PDB entry 5D0Z | X-ray diffraction, 2.90 A resolution | chains O and P of the 28 polymer chains in the assembly

== Chain O ==
Name: Proteasome subunit alpha type-2
Organism: Saccharomyces cerevisiae (strain ATCC 204508 / S288c)
Notes: EC 3.4.25.1
Reference sequence: P23639 (PSA2_YEAST); residue numbers follow UniProt; this construct covers 1-250
Chain sequence (250 residues; row label = number of the first residue in the row):
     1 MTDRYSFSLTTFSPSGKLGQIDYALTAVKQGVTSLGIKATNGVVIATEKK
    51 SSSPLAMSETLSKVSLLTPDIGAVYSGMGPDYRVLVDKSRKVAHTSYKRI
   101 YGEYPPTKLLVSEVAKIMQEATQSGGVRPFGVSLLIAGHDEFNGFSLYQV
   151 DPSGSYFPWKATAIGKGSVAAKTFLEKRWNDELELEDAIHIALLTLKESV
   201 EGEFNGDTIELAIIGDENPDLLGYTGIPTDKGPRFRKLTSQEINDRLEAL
Curated features (UniProtKB/Swiss-Prot):
  - cross-link: Lys108 (Glycyl lysine isopeptide (Lys-Gly) (interchain with G-Cter in ubiquitin))

== Chain P ==
Name: Proteasome subunit alpha type-3
Organism: Saccharomyces cerevisiae (strain ATCC 204508 / S288c)
Notes: EC 3.4.25.1
Reference sequence: P23638 (PSA3_YEAST); residues 0-257 here correspond to UniProt positions 1-258 (UniProt number = residue number + 1)
Chain sequence (258 residues; numbered 0 to 257; the number before each row is that of its first residue; numbering starts at 0):
     0 MGSRRYDSRTTIFSPEGRLYQVEYALESISHAGTAIGIMASDGIVLAAER
    50 KVTSTLLEQDTSTEKLYKLNDKIAVAVAGLTADAEILINTARIHAQNYLK
   100 TYNEDIPVEILVRRLSDIKQGYTQHGGLRPFGVSFIYAGYDDRYGYQLYT
   150 SNPSGNYTGWKAISVGANTSAAQTLLQMDYKDDMKVDDAIELALKTLSKT
   200 TDSSALTYDRLEFATIRKGANDGEVYQKIFKPQEIKDILVKTGITKKDED
   250 EEADEDMK
Not modelled in the structure: 0, 245-257
Curated features (UniProtKB/Swiss-Prot):
  - cross-link (Glycyl lysine isopeptide (Lys-Gly)): Lys99 (interchain with G-Cter in ubiquitin), Lys198 (interchain with G-Cter in ubiquitin), Lys230 (interchain with G-Cter in ubiquitin)

== Chain O / chain P interface ==
Pairs across the interface (58; chain O residue first):
  Arg4(O) with Ser2(P), hydrogen bond (backbone-side chain)
  Tyr5(O) with Ser2(P); Tyr5(P)
  Ser6(O) with Gly125(P); Leu127(P)
  Phe7(O) with Ser2(P); Tyr5(P); Asp6(P); Gly126(P)
  Ser8(O) with Gly126(P), hydrogen bond (backbone-backbone); Leu127(P); Arg128(P), hydrogen bond (side chain-backbone)
  Thr10(O) with Arg128(P)
  Thr11(O) with Ser7(P); Thr9(P); Gln20(P)
  Phe12(O) with Gln20(P), hydrogen bond (backbone-side chain); Tyr23(P); Ala24(P), hydrophobic; Arg128(P); Pro129(P); Gly131(P)
  Ser13(O) with Tyr23(P)
  Pro14(O) with Tyr23(P), hydrophobic; Glu26(P)
  Ser15(O) with Glu26(P); His30(P)
  Gly16(O) with Tyr23(P); Ser27(P), hydrogen bond (backbone-side chain)
  Lys38(O) with Glu57(P), salt bridge
  Ser112(O) with Glu84(P)
  Gln119(O) with Ala81(P); Asp82(P), hydrogen bond; Ile85(P); Arg128(P)
  Thr122(O) with Arg128(P), hydrogen bond (backbone-side chain)
  Gln123(O) with Tyr121(P); Leu127(P); Arg128(P), hydrogen bond (side chain-backbone); Phe130(P)
  Gly125(O) with Leu127(P)
  Ser153(O) with Ala81(P)
  Gly154(O) with Ala81(P)
  Tyr156(O) with Glu84(P), hydrogen bond
  Phe157(O) with Leu56(P), hydrophobic
  Pro158(O) with Leu56(P); Glu57(P), hydrogen bond (backbone-backbone); Thr60(P); Ser61(P)
  Trp159(O) with Ser53(P); Leu55(P); Leu56(P)
  Lys160(O) with Thr54(P); Leu55(P), hydrogen bond (backbone-backbone); Leu56(P); Glu57(P)
  Ala161(O) with Leu55(P)
  Glu176(O) with Thr54(P)
Other interface residues (no listed pair), chain O (34 interface residues in all): Leu18, Lys116, Ser124, Tyr148, Ser155, Leu175, Trp179
Other interface residues (no listed pair), chain P (31 interface residues in all): Leu79

== In short ==
34 residues of chain O and 31 residues of chain P are in contact, with 11 hydrogen bonds and 1 salt bridge.
Polar contacts include Lys38(O)-Glu57(P), Arg4(O)-Ser2(P) and Ser8(O)-Arg128(P).
Chain O is Proteasome subunit alpha type-2 and chain P is Proteasome subunit alpha type-3, both from
Saccharomyces cerevisiae (strain ATCC 204508 / S288c); the structure, Yeast 20S proteasome beta5-T1S mutant in
complex with Carfilzomib, was determined by X-ray diffraction, deposited together with 5CZ4, 5CZ5, 5CZ6, 5CZ7,
5CZ8, 5CZ9 and 16 further entries.
